6URX - chain A; structure by X-ray diffraction, 1.99 A resolution.

# Chain A
Protein: Ricin
From: Ricinus communis
Notes: EC 3.2.2.22
UniProtKB: P02879 (RICI_RICCO); residues 1-267 here correspond to UniProt positions 36-302 (UniProt number = residue number + 35)
Chain sequence (268 residues; numbered 0 to 267; the number before each row is that of its first residue; numbering starts at 0):
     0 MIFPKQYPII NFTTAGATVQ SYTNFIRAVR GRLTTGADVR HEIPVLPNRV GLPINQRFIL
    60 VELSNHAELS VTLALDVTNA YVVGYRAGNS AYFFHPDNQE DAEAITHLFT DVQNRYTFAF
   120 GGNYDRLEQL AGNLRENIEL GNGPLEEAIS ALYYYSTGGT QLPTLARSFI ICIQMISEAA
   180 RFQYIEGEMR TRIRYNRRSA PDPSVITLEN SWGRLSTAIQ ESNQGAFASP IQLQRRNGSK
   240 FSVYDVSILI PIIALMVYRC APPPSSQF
Unresolved in the structure: 0-3, 263-267
Disulfides: Cys259 forms a disulfide with the same residue of a neighbouring copy of this chain
Construct notes: initiating methionine (0)
Residues lining bound ligands: 5-phenylthiophene-2-carboxylic acid (JMG): Tyr183, Ser203, Leu207, Leu232, Gln233, Arg234, Arg235, Phe240, Ile251
What the authors report for this chain:
  - binding site for 5-phenylthiophene-2-carboxylic acid: Tyr183, Leu232, Arg235, Phe240, Ile251
  - conformationally variable residues (loop rearrangement, side-chain flip): Gly35 to His40, Thr159, Arg234, Arg235

# In short
Bound to chain A: 5-phenylthiophene-2-carboxylic acid. From the paper: a binding site for
5-phenylthiophene-2-carboxylic acid at Tyr183, Leu232 and Arg235 among others; conformational variability at
Gly35, Thr159 and Arg234 among others.
Chain A is Ricin (Ricinus communis); the structure, Crystal structure of ricin A chain in complex with
inhibitor 5-phenyl-2-thiophenecarboxylic acid, was determined by X-ray diffraction (same publication as 6URW
and 6URY).
